2OL3 - chains H and L of the 5 polymer chains in the assembly; structure by X-ray diffraction, 2.90 A resolution.

[Chain H]
Molecule: Allogeneic H-2KBM8 MHC class I molecule
Organism: Mus musculus
Notes: fragment: extracellular domains (alpha1, alpha2, alpha3)
UniProt: P01901 (HA1B_MOUSE); residues 1-279 here correspond to UniProt positions 22-300 (UniProt number = residue number + 21)
Amino-acid sequence (279 residues; numbered 1 to 279; the number before each row is that of its first residue):
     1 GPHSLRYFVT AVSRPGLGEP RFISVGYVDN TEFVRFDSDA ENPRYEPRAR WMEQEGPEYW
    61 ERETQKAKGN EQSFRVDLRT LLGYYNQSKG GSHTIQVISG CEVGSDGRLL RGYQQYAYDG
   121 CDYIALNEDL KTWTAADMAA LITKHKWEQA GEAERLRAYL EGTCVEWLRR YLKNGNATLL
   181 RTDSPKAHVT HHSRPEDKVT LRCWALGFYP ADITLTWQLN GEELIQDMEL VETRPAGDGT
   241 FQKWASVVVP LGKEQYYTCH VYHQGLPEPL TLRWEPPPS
Not modelled in the structure: 277-279
Swiss-Prot annotation at these positions:
  - region: E275 to S279 (Connecting peptide)
  - glycosylation (N-linked (GlcNAc...) asparagine): N86, N176
Disulfides: C203-C259
From the paper describing this entry:
  - conformationally variable residues (order/disorder transition, side-chain flip): Y45, N70

[Chain L]
Molecule: Beta-2-microglobulin
Organism: Mus musculus
UniProt: P01887 (B2MG_MOUSE); residues 1-99 here correspond to UniProt positions 21-119 (UniProt number = residue number + 20)
Amino-acid sequence (100 residues; each row starts with the number of its first residue; numbering starts at 0):
     0 MIQKTPQIQV YSRHPPENGK PNILNCYVTQ FHPPHIEIQM LKNGKKIPKV EMSDMSFSKD
    60 WSFYILAHTE FTPTETDTYA CRVKHDSMAE PKTVYWDRDM
Sequence notes: initiating methionine (0)
Disulfides: C25-C80

[How chain H and chain L interact]
Pairs across the interface - 53 pairs, chain H then chain L:
  F8(H) with F56(L), hydrophobic
  T10(H) with F56(L); F62(L)
  V12(H) with H34(L)
  Y27(H) with S55(L)
  R35(H) with D53(L); M54(L), hydrogen bond (side chain-backbone); S55(L)
  R48(H) with D53(L), salt bridge
  S92(H) with H34(L)
  T94(H) with P33(L)
  Q96(H) with H31(L), hydrogen bond; F56(L); W60(L), hydrogen bond (side chain-backbone); F62(L)
  V97(H) with F56(L)
  I98(H) with F56(L), hydrophobic; W60(L), hydrophobic
  Q115(H) with W60(L)
  Y116(H) with W60(L)
  A117(H) with W60(L)
  Y118(H) with M0(L)
  D119(H) with M0(L), hydrogen bond (backbone-backbone); I1(L); H31(L)
  G120(H) with H31(L), hydrogen bond (backbone-side chain); W60(L)
  C121(H) with M0(L), hydrogen bond (side chain-backbone)
  D122(H) with W60(L), hydrogen bond
  H192(H) with D98(L), salt bridge
  R202(H) with D98(L), hydrogen bond (side chain-backbone); M99(L)
  W204(H) with D98(L); M99(L)
  V231(H) with Q8(L)
  E232(H) with Q8(L), hydrogen bond (backbone-side chain)
  R234(H) with Q8(L); Y10(L); M99(L), hydrogen bond (side chain-backbone)
  P235(H) with Y10(L), hydrogen bond (backbone-side chain); N24(L); Y26(L), hydrophobic; L65(L), hydrophobic
  A236(H) with R12(L), hydrogen bond (backbone-side chain); N24(L)
  G237(H) with R12(L), hydrogen bond (backbone-side chain); N24(L); L65(L)
  D238(H) with R12(L)
  Q242(H) with Y10(L); S11(L); R12(L), hydrogen bond (side chain-backbone)
  W244(H) with M99(L), hydrogen bond (side chain-backbone)
Other interface residues (no listed pair), chain H (35 interface residues in all): R6, V9, S13, R14
Other interface residues (no listed pair), chain L (22 interface residues in all): K58, Y63

[Overview]
35 residues of chain H and 22 residues of chain L are in contact, with 15 hydrogen bonds and 2 salt bridges.
Polar contacts include R48(H)-D53(L), H192(H)-D98(L) and R35(H)-M54(L). The paper reports conformational
variability at Y45(H) and N70(H).
Here chain H is Allogeneic H-2KBM8 MHC class I molecule and chain L is Beta-2-microglobulin, both from Mus
musculus. Entry 2OL3 (crystal structure of BM3.3 ScFV TCR in complex with PBM8-H-2KBM8 MHC class I molecule)
was determined by X-ray diffraction.
